PDB entry 9BLB | electron microscopy, 3.20 A resolution | chains P and R of the 6 polymer chains in the assembly

[Chain P]
Protein: Cagrilintide backbone (non-acylated)
Chain sequence (38 residues; row label = number of the first residue in the row):
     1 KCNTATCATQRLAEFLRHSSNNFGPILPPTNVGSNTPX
Disulfides: Cys2-Cys7
Modified positions: NH2 (amino group) at position 38
From the paper describing this entry:
  - contacts within the chain: Glu14-Arg17 (salt bridge)

[Chain R]
Protein: Calcitonin receptor
Organism: Homo sapiens
Reference sequence: P30988 (CALCR_HUMAN); residue numbers follow UniProt; this construct covers 25-474
Chain sequence (462 residues; each row starts with the number of its first residue):
    22 GPAAFSNQTYPTIEPKPFLYVVGRKKMMDAQYKCYDRMQQLPAYQGEGPY
    72 CNRTWDGWLCWDDTPAGVLSYQFCPDYFPDFDPSEKVTKYCDEKGVWFKH
   122 PENNRTWSNYTMCNAFTPEKLKNAYVLYYLAIVGHSLSIFTLVISLGIFV
   172 FFRSLGCQRVTLHKNMFLTYILNSMIIIIHLVEVVPNGELVRRDPVSCKI
   222 LHFFHQYMMACNYFWMLCEGIYLHTLIVVAVFTEKQRLRWYYLLGWGFPL
   272 VPTTIHAITRAVYFNDNCWLSVETHLLYIIHGPVMAALVVNFFFLLNIVR
   322 VLVTKMRETHEAESHMYLKAVKATMILVPLLGIQFVVFPWRPSNKMLGKI
   372 YDYVMHSLIHFQGFFVATIYCFCNNEVQTTVKRQWAQFKIQWNQRWGRRP
   422 SNRSARAAAAAAEAGDIPIYICHQELRNEPANNQGEESAEIIPLNIIEQE
   472 SSAPAGLEVLFQ
Not modelled in the structure: 22-43, 61-68, 409-483
Disulfides: Cys55-Cys81, Cys72-Cys112, Cys95-Cys134, Cys219-Cys289
Sequence notes: expression tag (22-24, 475-483)
UniProt features mapped onto this chain:
  - glycosylation (N-linked (GlcNAc...) asparagine): Asn28, Asn73, Asn125, Asn130
From the paper describing this entry:
  - conformationally variable residues (side-chain flip): His296

[Interface between chain P and chain R]
Contacting residue pairs (67; chain P residue first):
  Lys1(P) - Ser105(R)
  Lys1(P) - Val293(R)
  Lys1(P) - Glu294(R)  hydrogen bond (backbone-backbone)
  Lys1(P) - His296(R)  hydrogen bond (backbone-side chain)
  Lys1(P) - Tyr299(R)  hydrogen bond (backbone-side chain)
  Cys2(P) - Val293(R)
  Cys2(P) - Leu298(R)  hydrophobic
  Cys2(P) - Tyr299(R)
  Asn3(P) - Tyr299(R)
  Ala5(P) - Phe356(R)  hydrophobic
  Ala5(P) - Ile380(R)
  Thr6(P) - Tyr234(R)
  Thr6(P) - His302(R)  hydrogen bond
  Thr6(P) - Val305(R)
  Thr6(P) - Phe356(R)
  Cys7(P) - His302(R)
  Thr9(P) - His381(R)
  Gln10(P) - Gln227(R)  hydrogen bond
  Gln10(P) - Val293(R)
  Gln10(P) - Leu298(R)
  Arg11(P) - Arg362(R)
  Leu12(P) - Ala145(R)  hydrophobic
  Leu12(P) - His377(R)
  Ala13(P) - His201(R)
  Ala13(P) - Val206(R)  hydrophobic
  Glu14(P) - Leu291(R)
  Glu14(P) - Val293(R)
  Phe15(P) - Lys141(R)
  Phe15(P) - Leu142(R)  hydrophobic
  Phe15(P) - Ala145(R)  hydrophobic
  Leu16(P) - Ala145(R)  hydrophobic
  Leu16(P) - Tyr146(R)  hydrophobic
  Leu16(P) - Tyr149(R)  hydrophobic
  Arg17(P) - Val206(R)
  His18(P) - Asp97(R)
  His18(P) - Phe99(R)  hydrogen bond (side chain-backbone)
  His18(P) - Pro100(R)
  His18(P) - Phe102(R)  hydrogen bond (side chain-backbone)
  Ser19(P) - Pro100(R)  hydrogen bond (side chain-backbone)
  Ser20(P) - Leu142(R)
  Ser20(P) - Tyr146(R)
  Asn22(P) - Pro207(R)
  Phe23(P) - Tyr146(R)
  Phe23(P) - Val206(R)  hydrophobic
  Pro29(P) - Asp101(R)
  Thr30(P) - Phe99(R)
  Thr30(P) - Asp101(R)
  Thr30(P) - Phe102(R)
  Thr30(P) - Asn135(R)  hydrogen bond (backbone-side chain)
  Asn31(P) - Trp79(R)
  Val32(P) - Trp128(R)
  Val32(P) - Tyr131(R)
  Val32(P) - Thr132(R)
  Val32(P) - Asn135(R)
  Gly33(P) - Trp128(R)  hydrogen bond (backbone-side chain)
  Ser34(P) - His121(R)
  Ser34(P) - Glu123(R)
  Asn35(P) - Arg126(R)
  Thr36(P) - Arg126(R)
  Thr36(P) - Trp128(R)
  Pro37(P) - Asp77(R)
  Pro37(P) - Arg126(R)
  Pro37(P) - Trp128(R)
  Pro37(P) - Ser129(R)
  Pro37(P) - Tyr131(R)
  NH2_38(P) - Ser129(R)  hydrogen bond (backbone-side chain)
  NH2_38(P) - Tyr131(R)
Also at the interface, not in a pair above, chain P (33 interface residues in all): Thr4, Ala8, Ile26
Also at the interface, not in a pair above, chain R (51 interface residues in all): Pro104, Leu148, Ile198, Leu202, Gly209, His223, His226, Met230, Met306, Phe359, Pro360, Met376

[Overview]
The interface between chain P and chain R involves 33 residues on one side and 51 on the other, with 11
hydrogen bonds. Among the polar pairs are Lys1(P)-His296(R), Lys1(P)-Tyr299(R) and Thr6(P)-His302(R). From the
paper: conformational variability at His296(R); contacts within the chain involving Arg17(P) and Glu14(P).
Chain P is Cagrilintide backbone (non-acylated) and chain R is Calcitonin receptor (Homo sapiens); the
structure, Human Calcitonin Receptor in Complex with Gs and Cagrilintide Backbone (non-acylated) in bypass
conformation, was determined by electron microscopy (same publication as 9BLC, 9BLW, 9BP3, 9BQ3, 9BTW, 9BUB
and 3 further entries).
